7KH1 - chains D1 and E1 of the 48 polymer chains in the assembly; structure by electron microscopy, 3.20 A resolution.

# Chain D1 (and E1)
Protein: tail tube protein, gp7
Source organism: Vibrio phage XM1
Notes: chain E1 of this document is another copy of the same molecule, construct and numbering; everything in this record applies to it too
Amino-acid sequence (143 residues; numbered 1 to 143; the number before each row is that of its first residue):
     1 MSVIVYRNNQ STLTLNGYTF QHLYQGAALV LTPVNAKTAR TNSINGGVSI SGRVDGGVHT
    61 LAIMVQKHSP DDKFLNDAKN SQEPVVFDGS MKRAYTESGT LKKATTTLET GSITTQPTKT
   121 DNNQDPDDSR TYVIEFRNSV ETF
Unresolved in the structure: 1

# How chain D1 and chain E1 interact
Contacting residue pairs (71):
  S2(D1) - H22(E1)  hydrogen bond (backbone-side chain)
  S2(D1) - Q66(E1)  hydrogen bond (backbone-side chain)
  S2(D1) - S69(E1)  hydrogen bond
  S2(D1) - P70(E1)
  Y6(D1) - K67(E1)
  Y6(D1) - H68(E1)  hydrogen bond
  Q10(D1) - D121(E1)
  Q10(D1) - N123(E1)
  S11(D1) - D121(E1)  hydrogen bond
  Y24(D1) - N123(E1)  hydrogen bond (backbone-side chain)
  Q25(D1) - N123(E1)
  Q25(D1) - Q124(E1)  hydrogen bond
  G26(D1) - D121(E1)
  G26(D1) - N122(E1)
  G26(D1) - N123(E1)  hydrogen bond (backbone-backbone)
  G26(D1) - Q124(E1)
  A27(D1) - N122(E1)  hydrogen bond (backbone-side chain)
  A28(D1) - N123(E1)
  L29(D1) - T120(E1)
  L29(D1) - D121(E1)  hydrogen bond (backbone-backbone)
  V30(D1) - K119(E1)
  V30(D1) - T120(E1)
  L31(D1) - T118(E1)
  L31(D1) - K119(E1)  hydrogen bond (backbone-backbone)
  T32(D1) - T118(E1)
  P33(D1) - Q116(E1)
  P33(D1) - P117(E1)
  P33(D1) - T118(E1)
  N35(D1) - Q116(E1)
  A36(D1) - T114(E1)
  K37(D1) - K79(E1)  hydrogen bond (side chain-backbone)
  K37(D1) - I113(E1)
  K37(D1) - T114(E1)  hydrogen bond (backbone-backbone)
  K37(D1) - Q116(E1)
  T38(D1) - P84(E1)
  T38(D1) - S112(E1)  hydrogen bond
  T38(D1) - I113(E1)  hydrogen bond (backbone-backbone)
  T38(D1) - T114(E1)
  R40(D1) - T110(E1)  hydrogen bond (side chain-backbone)
  R40(D1) - G111(E1)
  R40(D1) - S112(E1)  hydrogen bond
  R40(D1) - E135(E1)  hydrogen bond (side chain-backbone)
  R40(D1) - F136(E1)
  R40(D1) - R137(E1)
  N42(D1) - D55(E1)  hydrogen bond
  N42(D1) - R137(E1)  hydrogen bond
  S43(D1) - V54(E1)
  I44(D1) - V54(E1)
  G46(D1) - R137(E1)  hydrogen bond (backbone-side chain)
  V48(D1) - T110(E1)
  V48(D1) - R137(E1)
  I50(D1) - P84(E1)  hydrophobic
  I50(D1) - V86(E1)  hydrophobic
  I50(D1) - T110(E1)
  I50(D1) - S112(E1)
  G56(D1) - Q116(E1)  hydrogen bond (backbone-side chain)
  H59(D1) - K119(E1)
  R93(D1) - K67(E1)
  R93(D1) - D121(E1)
  Y95(D1) - H68(E1)
  E97(D1) - P70(E1)
  A104(D1) - H68(E1)
  V140(D1) - N80(E1)
  E141(D1) - H68(E1)  salt bridge
  E141(D1) - N76(E1)  hydrogen bond (backbone-side chain)
  E141(D1) - N80(E1)
  E141(D1) - K119(E1)
  E141(D1) - R130(E1)  salt bridge
  F143(D1) - H68(E1)
  F143(D1) - D72(E1)
  F143(D1) - K73(E1)
Other interface residues (no listed pair), chain D1 (39 interface residues in all): I4, N9, G47, G52, T142
Other interface residues (no listed pair), chain E1 (37 interface residues in all): A78, S81, T115, D128

# Overview
Chain D1 and chain E1 form an interface of 39 and 37 residues respectively; the contacts include 23 hydrogen
bonds and 2 salt bridges. Polar contacts include E141(D1)-H68(E1), E141(D1)-R130(E1) and S2(D1)-H22(E1).
Both chains are tail tube protein, gp7 (Vibrio phage XM1). Entry 7KH1 (Baseplate Complex for Myoviridae Phage
XM1) was determined by electron microscopy together with 7KMX, 7KJK and 7KLN from the same study.
